9LBZ - chains I and c of the 52 polymer chains in the assembly; structure by electron microscopy, 4.00 A resolution.

# Chain I
Protein: Probable portal protein
Source organism: Escherichia phage N4
UniProt: A0MZE1 (PORTL_BPN4); residues 1-763 here = UniProt positions 1-763
Sequence (763 residues; numbered 1 to 763; the number before each row is that of its first residue):
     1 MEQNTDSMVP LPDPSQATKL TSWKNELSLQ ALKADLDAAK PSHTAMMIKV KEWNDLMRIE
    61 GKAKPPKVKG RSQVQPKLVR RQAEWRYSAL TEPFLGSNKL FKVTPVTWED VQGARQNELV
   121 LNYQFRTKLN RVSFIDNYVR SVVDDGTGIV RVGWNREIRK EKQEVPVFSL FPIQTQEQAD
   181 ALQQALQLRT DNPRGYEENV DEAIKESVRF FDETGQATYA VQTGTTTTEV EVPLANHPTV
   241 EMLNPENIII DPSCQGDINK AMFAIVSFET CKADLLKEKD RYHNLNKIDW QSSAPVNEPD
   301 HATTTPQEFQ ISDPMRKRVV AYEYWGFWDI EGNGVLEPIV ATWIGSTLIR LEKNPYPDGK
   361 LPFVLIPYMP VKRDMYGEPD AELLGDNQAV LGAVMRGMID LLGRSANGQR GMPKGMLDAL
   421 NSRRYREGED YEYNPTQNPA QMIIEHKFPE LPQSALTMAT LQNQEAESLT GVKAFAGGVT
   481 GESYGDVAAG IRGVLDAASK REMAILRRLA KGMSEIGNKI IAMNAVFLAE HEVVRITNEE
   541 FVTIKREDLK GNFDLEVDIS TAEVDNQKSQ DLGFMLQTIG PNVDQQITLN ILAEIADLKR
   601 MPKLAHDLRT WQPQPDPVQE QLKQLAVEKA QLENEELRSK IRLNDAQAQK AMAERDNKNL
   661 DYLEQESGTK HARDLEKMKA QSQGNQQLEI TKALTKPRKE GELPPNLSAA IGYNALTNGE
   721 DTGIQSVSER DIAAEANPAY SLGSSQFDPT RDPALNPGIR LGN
Not modelled in the structure: 1-4, 667-763

# Chain c
Protein: Major capsid protein
Source organism: Escherichia phage N4
UniProt: Q859Q5 (CAPSD_BPN4); residue numbers follow UniProt; this construct covers 1-401
Sequence (401 residues; row label = number of the first residue in the row):
     1 MLNYNAPTDG QKSSIDGANS DQMQTFFWLK KAIITARKEQ YFMPLASVTN MPKHYGKTIK
    61 VYEYVPLLDD RNINDQGIDA SGATIVNGNL YGSSKDIGNI TSKLPLLTEN GGRVNRVGFT
   121 RIAREGSIHK FGFFYEFTQE SIDFDSDDGL MEHLSRELMN GATQITEAVL QKDLLAAAGT
   181 VLYAGAATSD ATITGEGSTP SVVSYKNLMR LDQILTENRT PTQTTIITGS RMIDTKVIGA
   241 TRVMYVGSEL VPELKAMKDL FGNKAFIETQ HYADAGTIMN GEVGSIDKFR IIQVPEMLHW
   301 AGAGAQATGA NPGYRTSMVS GQEHYDVYPM LVVGDDSFTS IGFQTDGKSL KFTVMTKMPG
   361 KETADRNDPY GETGFSSIKW YYGILVKRPE RLALIKTVAP L
Not modelled in the structure: 1-25

# How chain I and chain c interact
Contacting residue pairs (43):
  Thr5(I) with Leu45(c), hydrogen bond (backbone-backbone)
  Asp6(I) with Asp335(c)
  Ser7(I) with Leu45(c); Met279(c)
  Met8(I) with Tyr41(c), hydrophobic; Asn280(c)
  Val9(I) with Met279(c); Asn280(c)
  Pro10(I) with Ile278(c); Met279(c)
  Leu11(I) with Ile278(c); Asn280(c)
  Pro12(I) with Ile278(c); Asn280(c)
  Gln16(I) with Ala273(c); Gly276(c)
  Lys51(I) with Asp148(c), salt bridge; Gly149(c)
  Glu52(I) with Asp148(c)
  Gly61(I) with Asp143(c)
  Lys62(I) with Asp143(c), hydrogen bond (side chain-backbone); Asp145(c)
  Lys64(I) with Phe144(c)
  Lys67(I) with Glu372(c), salt bridge
  Asp289(I) with Lys348(c)
  Gln291(I) with Thr345(c); Lys348(c); Leu350(c)
  Ser292(I) with Lys348(c); Ser349(c)
  Val296(I) with Met159(c); Val354(c), hydrophobic
  Asn297(I) with Arg37(c); Met159(c); Phe352(c)
  Gln307(I) with Val354(c); Thr356(c)
  Glu308(I) with Thr353(c); Val354(c); Met355(c)
  Gln310(I) with Lys351(c)
  Pro314(I) with Asp346(c)
  Lys317(I) with Thr345(c), hydrogen bond (side chain-backbone)
Other interface residues (no listed pair), chain I (33 interface residues in all): Asp13, Pro41, Thr44, Ala45, Ile48, Pro66, Pro299, Ser312
Other interface residues (no listed pair), chain c (35 interface residues in all): Lys31, Glu152, Gln223, Tyr245, Thr277, Asp336, Gln344, Gly347

# Overview
The interface between chain I and chain c involves 33 residues on one side and 35 on the other; the contacts
include 3 hydrogen bonds and 2 salt bridges. Among the polar pairs are Lys51(I)-Asp148(c), Lys67(I)-Glu372(c)
and Lys62(I)-Asp143(c).
Chain I is Probable portal protein and chain c is Major capsid protein, both from Escherichia phage N4; the
structure, unique-vertex of mature phage N4, was determined by electron microscopy together with 9LC0, 9LC1
and 9LD7 from the same study.
